7XZ1 - chains A and B; structure by X-ray diffraction, 5.20 A resolution (low resolution: residue-level contacts below are approximate; hydrogen-bond / salt-bridge calls are withheld).

Chain A (and B):
Molecule: Tripartite motif-containing protein 72
From: Mus musculus
Notes: chain B of this document is another copy of the same molecule, construct and numbering; everything in this record applies to it too
Reference sequence: Q1XH17 (TRI72_MOUSE); numbering as in UniProt (aligned over 7-470)
Chain sequence (466 residues; numbered 5 to 470; the number before each row is that of its first residue):
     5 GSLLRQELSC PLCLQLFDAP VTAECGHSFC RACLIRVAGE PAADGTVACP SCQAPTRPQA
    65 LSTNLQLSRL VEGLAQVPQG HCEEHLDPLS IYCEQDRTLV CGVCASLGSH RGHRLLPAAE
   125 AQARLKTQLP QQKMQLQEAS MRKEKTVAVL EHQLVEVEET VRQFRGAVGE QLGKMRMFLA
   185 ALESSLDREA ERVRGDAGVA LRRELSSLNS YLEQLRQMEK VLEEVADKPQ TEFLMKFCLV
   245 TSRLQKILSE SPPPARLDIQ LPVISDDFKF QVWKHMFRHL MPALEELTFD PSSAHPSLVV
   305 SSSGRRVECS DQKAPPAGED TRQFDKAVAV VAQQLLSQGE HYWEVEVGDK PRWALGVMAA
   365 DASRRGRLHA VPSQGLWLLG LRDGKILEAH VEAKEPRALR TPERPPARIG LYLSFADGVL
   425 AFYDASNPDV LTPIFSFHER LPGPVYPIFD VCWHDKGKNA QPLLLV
Unresolved in the structure: 5-84, 259-262
Differences from the reference sequence: expression tag (5-6); engineered mutation Ser55 (Cys in Q1XH17), Ser144 (Cys in Q1XH17), His279 (Lys in Q1XH17), His283 (Ala in Q1XH17)
Bound ions: Zn2+ site 1: Cys86, His89, Cys105, Cys108; Zn2+ site 2: Cys97, Asp100, His114, His117
What the authors report for this chain:
  - mutagenesis - R368E/R369E/R371E, K460D/K462D: abolished binding to PS liposomes
  - mutagenesis - M138A: unchanged binding to PS liposomes
  - mutagenesis - Q57R: increased catalytic activity
  - mutagenesis - Q57R/R207E: unchanged catalytic activity
  - mutagenesis - Q57R/L74R: abolished catalytic activity

How chain A and chain B interact:
Contacting residue pairs (102; chain A residue first):
  Arg101(A) - Cys242(B)
  Ala122(A) - Leu238(B)
  Ala123(A) - Gln234(B)
  Gln126(A) - Gln234(B)
  Gln126(A) - Leu238(B)
  Leu129(A) - Phe241(B)
  Lys130(A) - Ala230(B)
  Lys130(A) - Phe237(B)
  Leu133(A) - Leu226(B)
  Leu133(A) - Ala230(B)
  Leu133(A) - Phe237(B)
  Gln136(A) - Met222(B)
  Gln136(A) - Leu226(B)
  Lys137(A) - Leu226(B)
  Lys137(A) - Glu227(B)
  Leu140(A) - Leu219(B)
  Leu140(A) - Met222(B)
  Leu140(A) - Glu223(B)
  Gln141(A) - Glu223(B)
  Ala143(A) - Leu219(B)
  Ser144(A) - Leu219(B)
  Lys147(A) - Leu212(B)
  Lys147(A) - Tyr215(B)
  Lys147(A) - Leu216(B)
  Lys147(A) - Ser255(B)
  Thr150(A) - Leu212(B)
  Thr150(A) - Pro258(B)
  Val151(A) - Leu212(B)
  Leu154(A) - Leu205(B)
  Leu154(A) - Glu208(B)
  Leu154(A) - Leu212(B)
  Leu154(A) - Pro258(B)
  Gln157(A) - Leu265(B)
  Leu158(A) - Leu205(B)
  Val161(A) - Leu265(B)
  Glu162(A) - Arg198(B)
  Val165(A) - Ala194(B)
  Phe168(A) - Ile268(B)
  Phe168(A) - Ser269(B)
  Arg169(A) - Asp191(B)
  Arg169(A) - Ala194(B)
  Arg169(A) - Glu195(B)
  Gly173(A) - Glu187(B)
  Gln175(A) - Phe272(B)
  Leu176(A) - Glu187(B)
  Leu176(A) - Phe272(B)
  Arg180(A) - Ala184(B)
  Arg180(A) - Glu187(B)
  Leu183(A) - Met179(B)
  Glu187(A) - Leu176(B)
  Arg198(A) - Glu162(B)
  Leu205(A) - Leu158(B)
  Glu208(A) - Leu154(B)
  Leu212(A) - Val151(B)
  Leu212(A) - Leu154(B)
  Tyr215(A) - Lys147(B)
  Leu216(A) - Val151(B)
  Leu219(A) - Ser144(B)
  Met222(A) - Leu140(B)
  Glu223(A) - Leu140(B)
  Glu223(A) - Gln141(B)
  Leu226(A) - Lys137(B)
  Glu227(A) - Lys137(B)
  Gln234(A) - Ala122(B)
  Gln234(A) - Gln126(B)
  Phe237(A) - Lys130(B)
  Leu238(A) - Leu120(B)
  Leu238(A) - Ala122(B)
  Leu238(A) - Gln126(B)
  Met239(A) - Leu103(B)
  Phe241(A) - Leu129(B)
  Phe241(A) - Leu133(B)
  Cys242(A) - Tyr96(B)
  Thr245(A) - Gln136(B)
  Pro256(A) - Lys147(B)
  Leu265(A) - Thr164(B)
  Val267(A) - Gln167(B)
  Val267(A) - Phe168(B)
  Ile268(A) - Gln167(B)
  Ile268(A) - Phe168(B)
  Ile268(A) - Ala171(B)
  Ser269(A) - Asp421(B)
  Asp270(A) - Glu344(B)
  Asp270(A) - Tyr416(B)
  Asp270(A) - Ser418(B)
  Asp270(A) - Ala420(B)
  Asp270(A) - Asp421(B)
  Asp271(A) - Asp421(B)
  Phe272(A) - Val172(B)
  Phe272(A) - Gln175(B)
  Phe272(A) - Leu176(B)
  Lys273(A) - Gln175(B)
  Lys273(A) - Glu344(B)
  Trp277(A) - Trp277(B)
  Trp277(A) - Phe281(B)
  Met280(A) - Met280(B)
  Phe281(A) - Trp277(B)
  Glu344(A) - Lys273(B)
  Tyr416(A) - Lys273(B)
  Ala420(A) - Asp270(B)
  Asp421(A) - Asp270(B)
  Asp421(A) - Asp271(B)
Interface residues without a listed pair, chain A (77 interface residues in all): Leu103, Gln139, Glu148, Glu160, Thr164, Met179, Leu209, Pro258, Ile263, Pro266, Phe274, Val276, Tyr427
Interface residues without a listed pair, chain B (85 interface residues in all): Ala125, Ala143, Glu148, Thr150, Glu155, Gln157, Val161, Val165, Arg169, Arg180, Leu183, Gly202, Val244, Thr245, Leu248, Pro266, Phe274, Val276, Leu284, Gly343

In short:
The interface between chain A and chain B involves 77 residues on one side and 85 on the other. Cys86(A),
His89(A), Cys105(A) and Cys108(A) form the Zn2+ site 1. The paper reports that R368E/R369E/R371E and
K460D/K462D of chain A abolish binding to PS liposomes; Q57R of chain A increases catalytic activity; 6
substitutions were tested in all.
Both chains are Tripartite motif-containing protein 72 (Mus musculus). Entry 7XZ1 (TRIM E3 ubiquitin ligase)
was determined by X-ray diffraction together with 7XYY, 7XYZ, 7XZ0, 7XZ2 and 7XV2 from the same study.
